Entry 8PDO (electron microscopy, 3.10 A resolution); this record covers chains A and B of the 3 polymer chains in the assembly.

== Chain A (and B) ==
Protein: Nucleoprotein
Source organism: Human metapneumovirus (strain CAN97-83)
Notes: chain B of this document is another copy of the same molecule, construct and numbering; everything in this record applies to it too
Reference sequence: Q6WBA1 (NCAP_HMPVC); residues 1-394 here = UniProt positions 1-394
Amino-acid sequence (394 residues; numbered 1 to 394; the number before each row is that of its first residue):
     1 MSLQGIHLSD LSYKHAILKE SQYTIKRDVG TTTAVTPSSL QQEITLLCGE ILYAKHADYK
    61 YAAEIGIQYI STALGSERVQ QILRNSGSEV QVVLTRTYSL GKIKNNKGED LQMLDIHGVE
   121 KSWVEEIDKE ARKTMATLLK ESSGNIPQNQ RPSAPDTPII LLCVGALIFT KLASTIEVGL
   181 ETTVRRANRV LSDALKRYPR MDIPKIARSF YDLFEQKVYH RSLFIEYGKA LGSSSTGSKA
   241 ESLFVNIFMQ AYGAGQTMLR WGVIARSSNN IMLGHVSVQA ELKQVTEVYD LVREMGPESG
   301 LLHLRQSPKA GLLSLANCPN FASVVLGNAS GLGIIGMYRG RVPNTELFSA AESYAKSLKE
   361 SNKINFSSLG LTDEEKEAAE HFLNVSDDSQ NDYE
Disordered / not traced: 1-2, 100-111, 366-394
Differences from the reference sequence: variant Ile-103 (Val in Q6WBA1), His-220 (Tyr in Q6WBA1)
Reported in the primary citation:
  - self-association interface (contacts with another copy of this molecule): Arg-27, Gly-232 to Lys-239, Glu-241, Pro-308
  - mutagenesis - L111E: decreased signaling

== Chain A / chain B interface ==
Residue-residue contacts (83):
  Leu-3(A) / Arg-266(B)  hydrogen bond (backbone-side chain)
  Leu-3(A) / Leu-273(B)  hydrophobic
  Leu-3(A) / Leu-282(B)  hydrophobic
  Gln-4(A) / Arg-266(B)
  Gly-5(A) / Thr-286(B)
  Gly-5(A) / Tyr-289(B)
  Gly-5(A) / Arg-293(B)  hydrogen bond (backbone-side chain)
  Ile-6(A) / Gly-262(B)
  Ile-6(A) / Val-263(B)
  Ile-6(A) / Arg-266(B)  hydrogen bond (backbone-side chain)
  Ile-6(A) / Tyr-289(B)
  His-7(A) / Tyr-289(B)
  His-7(A) / Arg-293(B)
  Leu-8(A) / Arg-260(B)
  Leu-8(A) / Val-292(B)  hydrophobic
  Asp-10(A) / Tyr-252(B)
  Asp-10(A) / Arg-260(B)  salt bridge
  Tyr-13(A) / Tyr-252(B)
  Tyr-13(A) / Arg-293(B)
  Tyr-13(A) / Gly-296(B)
  Tyr-13(A) / Pro-297(B)  hydrophobic
  Lys-14(A) / Met-249(B)
  Lys-14(A) / Tyr-252(B)
  Ala-16(A) / Pro-297(B)  hydrophobic
  Ile-17(A) / Lys-229(B)
  Ile-17(A) / Tyr-252(B)  hydrophobic
  Ile-17(A) / Pro-297(B)
  Ile-17(A) / Glu-298(B)
  Leu-18(A) / Gly-228(B)
  Leu-18(A) / Lys-229(B)
  Leu-18(A) / Gly-232(B)
  Leu-18(A) / Ser-233(B)  hydrogen bond (backbone-side chain)
  Leu-18(A) / Met-249(B)  hydrophobic
  Lys-19(A) / Ser-233(B)
  Ser-21(A) / Lys-229(B)
  Ser-21(A) / Ser-233(B)  hydrogen bond
  Gln-22(A) / Arg-78(B)  hydrogen bond (backbone-side chain)
  Tyr-23(A) / Arg-78(B)
  Tyr-23(A) / Gln-81(B)  hydrogen bond
  Tyr-23(A) / Ile-82(B)
  Tyr-23(A) / Glu-226(B)
  Tyr-23(A) / Ala-230(B)
  Thr-24(A) / Ala-73(B)
  Ile-25(A) / Ala-73(B)  hydrophobic
  Ile-25(A) / Tyr-227(B)  hydrophobic
  Ile-25(A) / Ser-234(B)
  Lys-26(A) / Gln-41(B)  hydrogen bond (backbone-side chain)
  Lys-26(A) / Ala-73(B)  hydrogen bond (backbone-backbone)
  Arg-27(A) / Gln-41(B)
  Arg-27(A) / Leu-231(B)
  Arg-27(A) / Ser-234(B)  hydrogen bond
  Arg-27(A) / Thr-236(B)  hydrogen bond (side chain-backbone)
  Arg-27(A) / Gly-237(B)
  Arg-27(A) / Glu-241(B)  salt bridge
  Val-29(A) / Ser-38(B)
  Val-29(A) / Gln-41(B)
  Ser-86(A) / Ser-235(B)
  Ser-86(A) / Thr-236(B)  hydrogen bond (backbone-side chain)
  Glu-215(A) / Lys-239(B)  salt bridge
  Val-218(A) / Thr-236(B)
  Val-218(A) / Gly-237(B)
  Ser-222(A) / Thr-236(B)
  Ile-271(A) / Ile-364(B)
  Met-272(A) / Ile-364(B)  hydrophobic
  Gly-274(A) / Ile-364(B)
  Gly-274(A) / Asn-365(B)  hydrogen bond (backbone-backbone)
  His-275(A) / Asn-362(B)
  His-275(A) / Lys-363(B)
  His-275(A) / Ile-364(B)
  Val-276(A) / Lys-363(B)  hydrogen bond (backbone-backbone)
  Arg-305(A) / Ser-235(B)
  Arg-305(A) / Thr-236(B)
  Gln-306(A) / Thr-236(B)
  Gln-306(A) / Gly-237(B)  hydrogen bond (backbone-backbone)
  Gln-306(A) / Ser-238(B)
  Gln-306(A) / Lys-239(B)
  Ser-307(A) / Ser-234(B)  hydrogen bond (side chain-backbone)
  Ser-307(A) / Ser-235(B)
  Pro-308(A) / Leu-231(B)
  Pro-308(A) / Ser-234(B)
  Pro-308(A) / Val-245(B)
  Lys-309(A) / Gly-232(B)
  Ala-310(A) / Asn-246(B)
Other interface residues (no listed pair), chain A (45 interface residues in all): Glu-20, Gly-30, Thr-31, Asn-85, Gln-279, Ala-280, Lys-283, Gly-311, Leu-312
Other interface residues (no listed pair), chain B (55 interface residues in all): Gln-42, Thr-72, Leu-74, Asn-85, Ser-242, Leu-259, Ser-267, Gln-279, Val-285, Ser-299, Leu-301, Phe-321, Leu-358

== In short ==
Chain A and chain B form an interface of 45 and 55 residues respectively; the contacts include 16 hydrogen
bonds and 3 salt bridges. Among the polar pairs are Asp-10(A)/Arg-260(B), Arg-27(A)/Glu-241(B) and
Glu-215(A)/Lys-239(B). The paper reports that L111E of chain A reduces signaling; a self-association interface
involving Arg-27(A), Gly-232(A) and Glu-241(A) among others.
Both chains are Nucleoprotein (Human metapneumovirus (strain CAN97-83)). Entry 8PDO (Local refinement of
dimeric human metapneumovirus (HMPV) N-RNA) was determined by electron microscopy together with 8PDL, 8PDM,
8PDN, 8PDP, 8PDQ, 8PDR and 8PDS from the same study.
